7P03 - chain A; structure by electron microscopy, 3.45 A resolution.

[Chain A]
Name: Pleiotropic ABC efflux transporter of multiple drugs
Organism: Saccharomyces cerevisiae (strain ATCC 204508 / S288c)
UniProtKB: P33302 (PDR5_YEAST); residue numbers follow UniProt; this construct covers 1-1511
Amino-acid sequence (1511 residues; numbered 1 to 1511; the number before each row is that of its first residue):
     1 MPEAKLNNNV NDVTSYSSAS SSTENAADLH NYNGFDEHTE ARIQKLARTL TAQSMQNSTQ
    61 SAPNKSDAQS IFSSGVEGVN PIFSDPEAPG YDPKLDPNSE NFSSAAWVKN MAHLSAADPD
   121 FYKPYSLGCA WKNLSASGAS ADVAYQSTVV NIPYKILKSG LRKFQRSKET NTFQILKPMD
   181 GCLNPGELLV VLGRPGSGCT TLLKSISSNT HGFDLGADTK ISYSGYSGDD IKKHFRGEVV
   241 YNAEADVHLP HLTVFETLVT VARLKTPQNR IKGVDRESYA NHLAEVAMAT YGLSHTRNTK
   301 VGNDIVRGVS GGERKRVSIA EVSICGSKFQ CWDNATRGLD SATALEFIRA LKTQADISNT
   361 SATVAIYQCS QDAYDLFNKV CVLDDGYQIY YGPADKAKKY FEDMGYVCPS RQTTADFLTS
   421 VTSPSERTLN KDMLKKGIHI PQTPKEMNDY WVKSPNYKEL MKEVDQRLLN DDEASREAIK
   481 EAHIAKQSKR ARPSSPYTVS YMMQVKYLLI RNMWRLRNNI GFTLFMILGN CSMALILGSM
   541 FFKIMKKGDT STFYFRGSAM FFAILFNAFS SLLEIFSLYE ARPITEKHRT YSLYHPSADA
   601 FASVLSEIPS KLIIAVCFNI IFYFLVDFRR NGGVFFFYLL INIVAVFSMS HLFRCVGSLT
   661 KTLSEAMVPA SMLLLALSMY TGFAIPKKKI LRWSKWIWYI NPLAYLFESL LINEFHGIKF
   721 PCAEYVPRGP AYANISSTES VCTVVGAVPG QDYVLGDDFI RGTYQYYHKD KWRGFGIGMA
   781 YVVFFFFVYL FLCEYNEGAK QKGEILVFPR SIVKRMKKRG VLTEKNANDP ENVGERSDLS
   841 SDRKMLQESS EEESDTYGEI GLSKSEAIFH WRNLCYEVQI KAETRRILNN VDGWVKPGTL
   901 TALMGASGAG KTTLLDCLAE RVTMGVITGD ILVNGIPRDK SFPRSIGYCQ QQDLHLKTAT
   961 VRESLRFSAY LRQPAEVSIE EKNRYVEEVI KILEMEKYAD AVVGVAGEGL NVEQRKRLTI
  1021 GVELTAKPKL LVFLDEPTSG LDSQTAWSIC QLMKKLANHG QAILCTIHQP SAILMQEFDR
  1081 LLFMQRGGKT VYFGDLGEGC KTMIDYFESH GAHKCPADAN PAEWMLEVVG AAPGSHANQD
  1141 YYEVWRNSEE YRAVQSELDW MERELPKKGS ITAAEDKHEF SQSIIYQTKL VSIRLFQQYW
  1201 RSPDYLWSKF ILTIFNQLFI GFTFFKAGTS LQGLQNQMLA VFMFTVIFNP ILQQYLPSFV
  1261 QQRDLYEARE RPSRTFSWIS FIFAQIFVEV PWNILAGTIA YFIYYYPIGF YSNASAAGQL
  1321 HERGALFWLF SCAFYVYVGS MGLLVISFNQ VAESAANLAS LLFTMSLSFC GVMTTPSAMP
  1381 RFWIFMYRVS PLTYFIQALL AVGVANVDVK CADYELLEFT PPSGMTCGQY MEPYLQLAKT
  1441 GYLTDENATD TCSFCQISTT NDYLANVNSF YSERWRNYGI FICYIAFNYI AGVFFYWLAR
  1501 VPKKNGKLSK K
Not modelled in the structure: 1-30, 57-91, 166-169, 471-495, 797-860, 1167-1177, 1503-1511
Swiss-Prot annotation at these positions:
  - binding site (ATP): Gly905 to Thr912
  - modified residue: Ser22 (Phosphoserine), Thr49 (Phosphothreonine), Thr51 (Phosphothreonine), Ser54 (Phosphoserine), Ser58 (Phosphoserine), Ser61 (Phosphoserine), Ser837 (Phosphoserine), Ser840 (Phosphoserine), Ser841 (Phosphoserine), Ser849 (Phosphoserine), Ser850 (Phosphoserine), Ser854 (Phosphoserine)
  - glycosylation (N-linked (GlcNAc...) asparagine): Asn734, Asn1447
  - cross-link: Lys825 (Glycyl lysine isopeptide (Lys-Gly) (interchain with G-Cter in ubiquitin))
  - mutagenesis: Leu183 (L183P: Activates ER-associated degradation), Thr257 (T257I: Alters drug specificity), Gly302 (G302D: Confers generalized drug resistance), Ser648 (S648F: Alters drug specificity), Gly905 (G905S: Inactivates drug transport), Gly908 (G908S: Inactivates drug transport), Gly1009 (G1009C: Confers generalized drug resistance), Gly1040 (G1040D: Alters drug specificity), Ser1048 (S1048V: Alters drug specificity), Glu1289 (E1289K: Alters drug specificity), Tyr1311 (Y1311S: Alters drug specificity), Ser1360 (S1360F: Alters drug specificity), 2 further mutagenesis entries in UniProt
Cystine bridges: Cys1411-Cys1455
What the authors report for this chain:
  - mutagenesis - Q801A, Q801V: decreased growth in response to cycloheximide
  - mutagenesis - Q801A, Q801V: unchanged growth in response to ketoconazole
  - mutagenesis - Q801A, Q801V: unchanged growth in response to rhodamine 6 G
  - mutagenesis - E804A: decreased growth in response to fluconazole
  - catalytic residues: His1068 (proposed by the authors, not directly observed)

[Summary]
From UniProt: 8 ATP-binding residues and 14 mutagenesis sites. From the paper: the catalytic residue His1068;
Q801A and Q801V reduce growth in response to cycloheximide.
Chain A is Pleiotropic ABC efflux transporter of multiple drugs (Saccharomyces cerevisiae (strain ATCC 204508
/ S288c)); the structure, Cryo-EM structure of Pdr5 from Saccharomyces cerevisiae in inward-facing
conformation without nucleotides, was determined by electron microscopy, deposited together with 7P04, 7P05
and 7P06.
